Entry 3P68 (X-ray diffraction, 1.60 A resolution); this record covers chain A.

Chain A:
Name: Lysozyme C
From: Gallus gallus
Notes: EC 3.2.1.17
Reference sequence: P00698 (LYSC_CHICK); residues 1-129 here correspond to UniProt positions 19-147 (UniProt number = residue number + 18)
Sequence (129 residues; row label = number of the first residue in the row):
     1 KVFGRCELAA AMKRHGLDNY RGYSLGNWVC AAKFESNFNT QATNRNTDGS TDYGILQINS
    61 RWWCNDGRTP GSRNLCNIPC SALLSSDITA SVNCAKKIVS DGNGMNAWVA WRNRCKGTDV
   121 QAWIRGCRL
Disulfides: Cys6-Cys127, Cys30-Cys115, Cys64-Cys80, Cys76-Cys94
Metal / ion sites: gold 3+ ion site 1: Gly49, Thr51, Asp66; gold 3+ ion site 2: Ser60, Cys64, Ser72, Arg73
Curated features (UniProtKB/Swiss-Prot):
  - active site: Glu35, Asp52
  - binding site (substrate): Asp101

Summary:
The gold 3+ ion site 1 is built by Gly49, Thr51 and Asp66. The gold 3+ ion site 2 is built by Ser60, Cys64,
Ser72 and Arg73. Curated annotation (UniProt) lists active-site residues Glu35 and Asp52 and substrate-binding
residue Asp101.
Chain A is Lysozyme C (Gallus gallus); the structure, Time-dependent and Protein-directed In Situ Growth of
Gold Nanoparticles in a Single Crystal of Lysozyme, was determined by X-ray diffraction together with 3P4Z,
3P64, 3P65 and 3P66 from the same study.
